Entry 4LNR (X-ray diffraction, 2.00 A resolution); this record covers chains A and C of the 3 polymer chains in the assembly.

[Chain A]
Name: HLA class I histocompatibility antigen, B-35 alpha chain
From: Homo sapiens
Reference sequence: P30685 (1B35_HUMAN); residues 1-276 here correspond to UniProt positions 25-300 (UniProt number = residue number + 24)
Chain sequence (276 residues; row label = number of the first residue in the row):
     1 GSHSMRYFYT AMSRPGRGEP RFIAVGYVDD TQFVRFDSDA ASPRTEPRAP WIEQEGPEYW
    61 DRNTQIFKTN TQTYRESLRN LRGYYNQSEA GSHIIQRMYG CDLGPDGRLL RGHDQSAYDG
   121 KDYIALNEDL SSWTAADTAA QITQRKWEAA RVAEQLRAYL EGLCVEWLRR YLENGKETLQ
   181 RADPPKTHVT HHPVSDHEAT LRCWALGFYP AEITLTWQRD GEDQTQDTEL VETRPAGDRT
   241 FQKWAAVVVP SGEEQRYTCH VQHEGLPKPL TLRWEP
Cystine bridges: C101-C164, C203-C259

[Chain C]
Name: Peptide from Protein Nef
Reference sequence: Q9YYU8 (Q9YYU8_9HIV1); residues 1-11 here correspond to UniProt positions 71-81 (UniProt number = residue number + 70)
Chain sequence (11 residues; numbered 1 to 11; the number before each row is that of its first residue):
     1 RPQVPLRPMT Y

[How chain A and chain C interact]
Pairs across the interface - 44 pairs, chain A then chain C:
  M5(A) with R1(C)
  Y7(A) with R1(C), hydrogen bond (side chain-backbone); P2(C)
  Y9(A) with P2(C)
  R62(A) with R1(C)
  N63(A) with R1(C); P2(C)
  I66(A) with R1(C); Q3(C); V4(C), hydrophobic
  F67(A) with P2(C), hydrophobic
  N70(A) with P5(C)
  T73(A) with M9(C); T10(C)
  Y74(A) with Y11(C)
  E76(A) with T10(C)
  S77(A) with T10(C); Y11(C), hydrogen bond (side chain-backbone)
  N80(A) with T10(C); Y11(C)
  L81(A) with Y11(C), hydrophobic
  Y84(A) with Y11(C), hydrogen bond (side chain-backbone)
  I95(A) with Y11(C), hydrophobic
  R97(A) with Y11(C), hydrogen bond
  Y99(A) with P2(C); Q3(C), hydrogen bond (side chain-backbone)
  S116(A) with Y11(C), hydrogen bond
  T143(A) with Y11(C), hydrogen bond (side chain-backbone)
  K146(A) with T10(C); Y11(C), hydrogen bond (side chain-backbone)
  W147(A) with M9(C); T10(C), hydrogen bond (side chain-backbone); Y11(C), hydrophobic
  A150(A) with L6(C); M9(C), hydrophobic
  V152(A) with M9(C), hydrophobic
  Q155(A) with Q3(C); L6(C)
  L156(A) with Q3(C)
  Y159(A) with R1(C), hydrogen bond (side chain-backbone); P2(C); Q3(C)
  W167(A) with R1(C)
  Y171(A) with R1(C), hydrogen bond (side chain-backbone)
Other interface residues (no listed pair), chain A (32 interface residues in all): Y59, T69, Y123
Other interface residues (no listed pair), chain C (10 interface residues in all): P8
From the paper, about this interface:
  - pairs named by the authors: Y99(A)-P2(C), S116(A)-Y11(C) (hydrogen bond)

[Overview]
Chain A and chain C form an interface of 32 and 10 residues respectively, with 11 hydrogen bonds. Polar pairs
include Y7(A)-R1(C), S77(A)-Y11(C) and Y84(A)-Y11(C). The authors report a contact between Y99(A) and P2(C); a
hydrogen bond between S116(A) and Y11(C).
Chain A is HLA class I histocompatibility antigen, B-35 alpha chain (Homo sapiens) and chain C is Peptide from
Protein Nef; the structure, The structure of HLA-B*35:01 in complex with the peptide (RPQVPLRPMTY), was
determined by X-ray diffraction.
